PDB entry 2B9J | X-ray diffraction, 2.30 A resolution | chains A and C

Chain A:
Protein: Mitogen-activated protein kinase FUS3
From: Saccharomyces cerevisiae
Notes: EC 2.7.1.37
UniProt: P16892 (FUS3_YEAST); residues 1-353 here = UniProt positions 1-353
Amino-acid sequence (353 residues; numbered 1 to 353; the number before each row is that of its first residue):
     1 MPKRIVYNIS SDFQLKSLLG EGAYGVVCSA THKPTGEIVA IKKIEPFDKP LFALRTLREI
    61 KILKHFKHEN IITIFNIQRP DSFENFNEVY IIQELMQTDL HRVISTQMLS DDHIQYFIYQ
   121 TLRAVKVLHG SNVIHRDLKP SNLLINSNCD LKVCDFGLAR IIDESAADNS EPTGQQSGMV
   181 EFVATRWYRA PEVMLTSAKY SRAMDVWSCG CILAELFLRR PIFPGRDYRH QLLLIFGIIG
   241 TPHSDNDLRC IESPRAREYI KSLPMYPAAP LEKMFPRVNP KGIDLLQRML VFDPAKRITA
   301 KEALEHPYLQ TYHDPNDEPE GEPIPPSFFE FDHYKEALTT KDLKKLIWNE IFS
Not modelled in the structure: 164-179
Construct notes: engineered mutation Val180 (Thr in P16892), Phe182 (Tyr in P16892)
Bound ions: Mg2+: Asn142, Asp155 (together with ADP)
Ligand contacts: ADP (adenosine-5'-diphosphate): Leu19, Gly20, Tyr24, Gly25, Val27, Ala40, Lys42, Arg55, Ile72, Gln93, Glu94, Leu95, Met96, Asp99, Ser141, Asn142, Leu144, Cys154, Asp155
UniProt features mapped onto this chain:
  - active site: Asp137 (Proton acceptor)
  - binding site (ATP): Leu19 to Val27, Lys42
  - cross-link: Lys345 (Glycyl lysine isopeptide (Lys-Gly) (interchain with G-Cter in ubiquitin))
What the authors report for this chain:
  - conformationally variable residues (side-chain flip): Asp112, Tyr312
  - specificity-determining residues: Thr311 (proposed by the authors, not directly observed)
  - contacts within the chain: Thr311-Tyr312
  - mutagenesis - D314K/D317K: abolished binding to docking motifs
  - mutagenesis - D314K/D317K: unchanged catalytic activity on MBP

Chain C:
Protein: Cyclin-dependent kinase inhibitor FAR1
Notes: fragment: Far1 docking motif
Amino-acid sequence (13 residues; each row starts with the number of its first residue):
    71 SKRGNIPKPL NLS
Not modelled in the structure: 71, 83

How chain A and chain C interact:
Contacting residue pairs (23):
  Thr98(A) - Leu82(C)
  Gln107(A) - Leu80(C)
  Gln107(A) - Asn81(C)  hydrogen bond (side chain-backbone)
  Gln107(A) - Leu82(C)
  Leu109(A) - Leu80(C)  hydrophobic
  Asp112(A) - Pro77(C)
  His113(A) - Pro77(C)
  His113(A) - Lys78(C)  hydrogen bond (side chain-backbone)
  His113(A) - Leu80(C)
  Tyr116(A) - Lys72(C)
  Tyr116(A) - Ile76(C)
  Tyr116(A) - Pro77(C)  hydrophobic
  Tyr119(A) - Arg73(C)  hydrogen bond
  Ser147(A) - Pro79(C)
  Ser147(A) - Leu80(C)  hydrogen bond (side chain-backbone)
  Cys149(A) - Lys78(C)
  Cys149(A) - Leu80(C)  hydrophobic
  Asp150(A) - Lys72(C)  salt bridge
  Tyr312(A) - Arg73(C)  hydrogen bond (backbone-side chain)
  Tyr312(A) - Asn75(C)  hydrogen bond (side chain-backbone)
  Tyr312(A) - Pro77(C)
  Asp314(A) - Arg73(C)  salt bridge
  Asp317(A) - Arg73(C)  salt bridge
Also at the interface, not in a pair above, chain A (19 interface residues in all): Glu69, Val103, Phe117, Asn146, Asn148, Glu318
The authors on this interface:
  - interface residues, chain A: Asp112(A), Tyr312(A)

Overview:
19 residues of chain A face 10 of chain C across their interface; the contacts include 6 hydrogen bonds and 3
salt bridges. Among the polar pairs are Asp150(A)-Lys72(C), Asp314(A)-Arg73(C) and Asp317(A)-Arg73(C). Ligands
of chain A: ADP. From the paper: D314K/D317K of chain A abolish binding to docking motifs; interface residues
Asp112(A) and Tyr312(A).
Here chain A is Mitogen-activated protein kinase FUS3 (Saccharomyces cerevisiae) and chain C is
Cyclin-dependent kinase inhibitor FAR1. Entry 2B9J (Crystal structure of Fus3 with a docking motif from Far1)
was determined by X-ray diffraction together with 2B9F, 2B9H and 2B9I from the same study.
